Entry 6CP5 (electron microscopy, 4.20 A resolution (low resolution: residue-level contacts below are approximate; hydrogen-bond / salt-bridge calls are withheld)); this record covers chains 8 and J of the 16 polymer chains in the assembly.

# Chain 8
Molecule: ATP synthase protein 8
Organism: Saccharomyces cerevisiae (strain ATCC 204508 / S288c)
UniProtKB: P00856 (ATP8_YEAST); residue numbers follow UniProt; this construct covers 1-48
Chain sequence (48 residues; row label = number of the first residue in the row):
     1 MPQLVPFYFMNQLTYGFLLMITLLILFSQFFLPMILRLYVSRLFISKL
Unresolved in the structure: 1-6

# Chain J
Molecule: ATP synthase subunit J, mitochondrial
Organism: Saccharomyces cerevisiae (strain ATCC 204508 / S288c)
UniProtKB: P81450 (ATP18_YEAST); residues 1-37 here = UniProt positions 1-37
Chain sequence (37 residues; numbered 1 to 37; the number before each row is that of its first residue):
     1 MLKRFPTPILKVYWPFFVAGAAVYYGMSKAADLSSNT

# Chain 8 / chain J interface
Residue-residue contacts (23):
  M10(8) with M27(J); S28(J); A31(J)
  L13(8) with Y24(J); M27(J)
  T14(8) with Y24(J)
  F17(8) with G20(J)
  L24(8) with I9(J); Y13(J); F17(J)
  I25(8) with I9(J)
  S28(8) with T7(J); I9(J)
  Q29(8) with R4(J); F5(J); T7(J); I9(J)
  F30(8) with R4(J)
  F31(8) with L2(J)
  P33(8) with F5(J)
  M34(8) with L2(J)
  R37(8) with K3(J); F5(J)
Also at the interface, not in a pair above, chain 8 (14 interface residues in all): I21
Also at the interface, not in a pair above, chain J (14 interface residues in all): P8

# In short
The chain 8/chain J interface involves 14 residues from each chain.
Here chain 8 is ATP synthase protein 8 and chain J is ATP synthase subunit J, mitochondrial, both from
Saccharomyces cerevisiae (strain ATCC 204508 / S288c). Entry 6CP5 (Monomer yeast ATP synthase Fo reconstituted
in nanodisc with inhibitor of oligomycin bound generated from focused ...) was determined by electron
microscopy, deposited together with 6CP3, 6CP6 and 6CP7.
